Entry 5H0N (X-ray diffraction, 2.80 A resolution); this record covers chains E and F of the 6 polymer chains in the assembly.

Chain E:
Protein: HIV-1 gp41 NHR
Sequence (46 residues; numbered 2 to 47; the number before each row is that of its first residue):
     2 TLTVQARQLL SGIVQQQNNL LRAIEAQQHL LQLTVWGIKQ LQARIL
Disordered / not traced: 2-3, 47

Chain F:
Protein: HIV-1 fusion inhibitor MT-WQ-IDL
Sequence (31 residues; each row starts with the number of its first residue):
    52 MTWEEWDKKI EEYTKKIEEL IKKSQNQQID L
Disordered / not traced: 82

How chain E and chain F interact:
Pairs across the interface - 16 pairs, chain E then chain F:
  Val-15(E) with Gln-79(F)
  Gln-18(E) with Gln-79(F)
  Asn-19(E) with Gln-79(F)
  Leu-22(E) with Ser-75(F); Gln-79(F)
  Glu-26(E) with Ile-72(F); Gln-76(F), hydrogen bond
  Gln-29(E) with Thr-65(F); Ile-68(F)
  Gln-33(E) with Thr-65(F), hydrogen bond
  Val-36(E) with Ile-61(F), hydrophobic
  Ile-39(E) with Trp-54(F), hydrophobic; Trp-57(F), hydrophobic
  Lys-40(E) with Trp-57(F); Asp-58(F), salt bridge
  Gln-43(E) with Trp-54(F)
Also at the interface, not in a pair above, chain F (11 interface residues in all): Asp-81

In short:
The chain E/chain F interface involves 11 residues from each chain; the contacts include 2 hydrogen bonds and
1 salt bridge. Polar pairs include Lys-40(E)/Asp-58(F), Glu-26(E)/Gln-76(F) and Gln-33(E)/Thr-65(F).
Here chain E is HIV-1 gp41 NHR and chain F is HIV-1 fusion inhibitor MT-WQ-IDL. Entry 5H0N (Crystal structure
of HIV-1 fusion inhibitor MT-WQ-IDL bound to gp41 NHR) was determined by X-ray diffraction.
